PDB entry 8WOX | electron microscopy, 2.75 A resolution | chains B and A

Chain B:
Protein: Spike protein S1
From: Severe acute respiratory syndrome coronavirus 2
UniProtKB: P0DTC2 (SPIKE_SARS2); residues 319-541 here = UniProt positions 319-541
Sequence (229 residues; row label = number of the first residue in the row):
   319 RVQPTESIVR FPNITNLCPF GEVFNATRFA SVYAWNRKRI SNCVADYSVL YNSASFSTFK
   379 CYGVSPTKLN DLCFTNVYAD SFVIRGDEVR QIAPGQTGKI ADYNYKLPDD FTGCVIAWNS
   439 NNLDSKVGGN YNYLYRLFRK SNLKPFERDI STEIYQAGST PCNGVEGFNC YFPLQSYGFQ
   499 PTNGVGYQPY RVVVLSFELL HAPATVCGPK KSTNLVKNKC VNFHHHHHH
Disordered / not traced: 319-334, 529-547
Disulfides: Cys336-Cys361, Cys379-Cys432, Cys391-Cys525, Cys480-Cys488
Glycans and other covalent adducts: N-acetylglucosamine (NAG) linked to Asn343
Differences from the reference sequence: expression tag (542-547)
Swiss-Prot annotation at these positions:
  - region: Arg403 to Asp405 (Integrin-binding motif), Asn448 to Phe456 (Immunodominant HLA epitope recognized by the CD8+)
  - glycosylation: Thr323 (O-linked (GalNAc) threonine), Ser325 (O-linked (HexNAc...) serine), Asn331 (N-linked (GlcNAc...) (complex) asparagine), Asn343 (N-linked (GlcNAc...) (complex) asparagine)
  - natural variant: Gly339 (G339D: In strain: Omicron/BA.1, Omicron/BA.2 and 4 more; G339H: In strain: Omicron/BA.2.75, Omicron/XBB.1.5 and 1 more), Arg346 (R346K: In strain: Mu/B.1.621; R346T: In strain: Omicron/BQ.1.1, Omicron/XBB.1.5 and 1 more), Leu368 (L368I: In strain: Omicron/XBB.1.5, Omicron/EG.5.1), Ser371 (S371F: In strain: Omicron/BA.2, Omicron/BA.2.12.1 and 6 more; S371L: In strain: Omicron/BA.1), Ser373 (S373P: In strain: Omicron/BA.1, Omicron/BA.2 and 7 more), Ser375 (S375F: In strain: Omicron/BA.1, Omicron/BA.2 and 7 more), Thr376 (T376A: In strain: Omicron/BA.2, Omicron/BA.2.12.1 and 5 more), Asp405 (D405N: In strain: Omicron/BA.2, Omicron/BA.2.12.1 and 6 more), Arg408 (R408S: In strain: Omicron/BA.2, Omicron/BA.2.12.1 and 6 more), Lys417 (K417N: In strain: Beta/B.1.351, Omicron/BA.1 and 8 more; K417T: In strain: Gamma/P.1), Asn440 (N440K: In strain: Omicron/BA.1, Omicron/BA.2 and 7 more), Lys444 (K444T: In strain: Omicron/BQ.1.1), 16 further natural variant entries in UniProt
  - mutagenesis: Asn331 (N331Q: Reduced viral infectivity), Asn343 (N343Q: Reduced viral infectivity), Leu452 (L452R: Increased resistance to neutralizing antibodies. Decreases HLA binding to NF9 epitope. Increased binding affinity to human ACE2), Tyr453 (Y453F: Decreased HLA binding to NF9 epitope. Increased binding affinity to human ACE2), Ala475 (A475V: Increased resistance to neutralizing antibodies), Val483 (V483A: Increased resistance to neutralizing antibodies), Glu484 (E484D: Increased replication in human TMEM106B overexpressing cells), Phe490 (F490L: Increased resistance to neutralizing antibodies and human covalescent sera neutralization), Gln493 (Q493N: Reduced host ACE2-binding affinity in vitro; Q493Y: Reduced host ACE2-binding affinity in vitro), Asn501 (N501T: Reduced host ACE2-binding affinity in vitro; N501Y: Increased binding affinity to human ACE2), His519 (H519P: Increased resistance to human covalescent sera neutralization)
Reported in the primary citation:
  - conformationally variable residues: Phe486

Chain A:
Protein: Angiotensin-converting enzyme
From: Oryctolagus cuniculus
UniProtKB: G1TEF4 (G1TEF4_RABIT); numbering as in UniProt (aligned over 19-614)
Sequence (596 residues; row label = number of the first residue in the row):
    19 STIEELAKTF LEKFNQEAED LSYQSALASW DYNTNITEEN VQKMNDAEAK WSAFYEEQSK
    79 LAKTYPSQEV QNLTVKRQLQ ALQQSGSSAL SADKSKQLNT ILSTMSTIYS TGKVCNQSNP
   139 QECFLLEPGL DEIMAKSTDY NERLWAWEGW RSVVGKQLRP LYEEYVVLKN EMARANNYED
   199 YGDYWRADYE AEGADGYDYS RSQLIDDVER TFSEIKPLYE QLHAFVRTKL MDAYPSRISP
   259 TGCLPAHLLG DMWGRFWTNL YSLTVPFGQK PNIDVTDTMV NQGWDAERIF KEAEKFFVSV
   319 GLPSMTQGFW ENSMLTEPGD GRKVVCHPTA WDLGKGDFRI KMCTKVTMDN FLTAHHEMGH
   379 IQYDMAYATQ PFLLRNGANE GFHEAVGEIM SLSAATPEHL KSIGLLPYDF HEDNETEINF
   439 LLKQALTIVG TLPFTYMLEK WRWMVFKGEI PKEQWMQKWW EMKREIVGVV EPMPHDETYC
   499 DPAALFHVAN DYSFIRYYTR TIYQFQFQEA LCQAAQHEGP LHKCDISNST EAGQKLLNML
   559 RLGRSEPWTL ALENVVGAKN MDVRPLLNYF EPLFTWLKEQ NRNSFVGWST EWTPYA
Disordered / not traced: 133-140
Disulfides: Cys344-Cys361, Cys530-Cys542
Metal / ion sites: Zn2+: His374, His378, Glu402
Reported in the primary citation:
  - mutagenesis - Q34H: unchanged binding to Spike protein S1 (chain B)

Chain B / chain A interface:
Residue-residue contacts (21; chain B residue first):
  Lys417(B) - Glu30(A)  salt bridge
  Tyr449(B) - Asp38(A)  hydrogen bond
  Tyr449(B) - Gln42(A)
  Tyr453(B) - Gln34(A)  hydrogen bond
  Phe456(B) - Thr27(A)
  Asn487(B) - Leu24(A)
  Asn487(B) - Tyr83(A)  hydrogen bond
  Tyr489(B) - Thr27(A)
  Tyr489(B) - Phe28(A)
  Gln493(B) - Gln34(A)
  Gly496(B) - Lys353(A)  hydrogen bond (backbone-side chain)
  Gln498(B) - Tyr41(A)
  Thr500(B) - Tyr41(A)  hydrogen bond
  Thr500(B) - Asp355(A)
  Thr500(B) - Arg357(A)
  Asn501(B) - Tyr41(A)
  Asn501(B) - Lys353(A)
  Gly502(B) - Lys353(A)  hydrogen bond (backbone-backbone)
  Gly502(B) - Gly354(A)
  Tyr505(B) - Glu37(A)
  Tyr505(B) - Lys353(A)
Interface residues without a listed pair, chain B (16 interface residues in all): Tyr473, Ala475, Phe486
Interface residues without a listed pair, chain A (19 interface residues in all): Lys31, Glu35, Leu79, Asn330, Arg393
Interface features reported in the paper:
  - specific contacts: Tyr453(B)-Gln34(A) (hydrogen bond), Asn487(B)-Tyr83(A) (hydrogen bond), Gln493(B)-Gln34(A), Asp38(A)-Tyr449(B) (hydrogen bond), Tyr41(A)-Thr500(B) (hydrogen bond), Lys353(A)-Gly496(B) (hydrogen bond), Lys353(A)-Gly502(B) (hydrogen bond)
  - interface residues, chain B: Tyr449(B), Gly496(B), Gln498(B), Thr500(B), Gly502(B)
  - interface residues, chain A: Asp38(A), Tyr41(A), Lys353(A)
  - hot spots on chain A (mutagenesis) - Q34H (1.46-2.36 fold): decreased binding to Spike protein S1 (chain B)

Summary:
Chain B and chain A form an interface of 16 and 19 residues respectively; the contacts include 6 hydrogen
bonds and 1 salt bridge. Polar contacts include Lys417(B)-Glu30(A), Tyr449(B)-Asp38(A) and Tyr453(B)-Gln34(A).
The authors report hydrogen bonds between Tyr453(B) and Gln34(A), Asn487(B) and Tyr83(A) and Asp38(A) and
Tyr449(B) among others; a contact between Gln493(B) and Gln34(A). From the paper: Q34H of chain A reduces
binding to Spike protein S1 (chain B); interface residues Tyr449(B), Gly496(B) and Asp38(A) among others.
Chain B is Spike protein S1 (Severe acute respiratory syndrome coronavirus 2) and chain A is
Angiotensin-converting enzyme (Oryctolagus cuniculus); the structure, Cryo-EM structure of SARS-CoV-2
prototype RBD in complex with rabbit ACE2 (local refinement), was determined by electron microscopy together
with 8WOY and 8WOZ from the same study.
